6RDP - chains S and V of the 20 polymer chains in the assembly; structure by electron microscopy, 2.80 A resolution.

== Chain S ==
Molecule: ATP synthase gamma chain, mitochondrial
Organism: Polytomella sp. Pringsheim 198.80
UniProt: Q4LDE7 (Q4LDE7_9CHLO); residues 1-317 here = UniProt positions 1-317
Amino-acid sequence (317 residues; row label = number of the first residue in the row):
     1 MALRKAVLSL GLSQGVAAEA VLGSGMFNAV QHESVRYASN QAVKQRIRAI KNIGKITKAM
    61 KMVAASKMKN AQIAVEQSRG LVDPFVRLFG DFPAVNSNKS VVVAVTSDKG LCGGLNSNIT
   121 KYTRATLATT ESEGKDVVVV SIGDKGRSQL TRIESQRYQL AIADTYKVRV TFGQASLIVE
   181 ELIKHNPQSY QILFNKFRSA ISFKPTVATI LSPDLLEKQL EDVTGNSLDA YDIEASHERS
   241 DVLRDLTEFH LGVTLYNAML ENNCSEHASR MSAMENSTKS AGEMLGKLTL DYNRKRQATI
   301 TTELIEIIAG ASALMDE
Disordered / not traced: 1-38, 316-317

== Chain V ==
Molecule: ATP synthase subunit alpha
Organism: Polytomella sp. Pringsheim 198.80
UniProt: A0ZW40 (A0ZW40_9CHLO); numbering as in UniProt (aligned over 1-562)
Amino-acid sequence (562 residues; each row starts with the number of its first residue):
     1 MRSPAAFVAR SGLFKASLGQ SNWAQKAEQM MASVTRTFAA DAKALDELRK PKFSSKYLIQ
    61 HVSQKLIPAV KEWEKSYQPP VIHLGRVLSV GDGIARVYGL KSVQAGELVC FDSGVKGMAL
   121 NLQADHVGVV VFGNDSVIHQ GDLVYRTGQI VNVPIGPGTL GRVTDGLGQP IDGKGPLTNV
   181 RSSLVEVKAP GIIARQSVRE PLFTGVKAVD ALVPIGRGQR ELIIGDRQTG KTAVAIDAII
   241 HQKNCNEQVP KAQRVYCVYV AVGQKRSTVA QLVKLFTQTG AMRYTIMVSA TASDAAPLQF
   301 LAPYSGCAMA EYFRDTGKHG LIIYDDLSKQ SVAYRQMSLL LRRPPGREAF PGDVFYLHSR
   361 LLERAAKLSK ELGGGSLTAF PVIETQAGDV SAYIATNVIS ITDGQIFLET ELFYKGIRPA
   421 LNVGLSVSRV GSAAQFPGMK QVAGTLKLEL AQYREVAAFA QFGSDLDAAT QYVLERGARL
   481 TEMLKQKQFA PIPIERQTVA VYAATKGFLD KVRVQDIVAA EEAVISQVNP AVFKILKANG
   541 KITPALDAHL KAELRKVKLP GA
Disordered / not traced: 1-42
Differences from the reference sequence: conflict Arg-266 (Lys in A0ZW40)
Bound ions: Mg2+: Thr-232 (together with ATP)
Ligand contacts: ATP (adenosine-5'-triphosphate): Asp-226, Arg-227, Gln-228, Thr-229, Gly-230, Lys-231, Thr-232, Ala-233, Phe-413, Arg-418, Pro-419, Gln-486, Lys-487, Gln-488

== Chain S / chain V interface ==
Residue-residue contacts (16):
  Lys-55(S) / Phe-459(V)
  Ala-59(S) / Phe-459(V)  hydrophobic
  Ala-59(S) / Phe-462(V)  hydrophobic
  Met-60(S) / Phe-462(V)  hydrophobic
  Val-63(S) / Phe-462(V)  hydrophobic
  Val-63(S) / Asp-465(V)
  Ser-66(S) / Leu-466(V)  hydrogen bond (side chain-backbone)
  Ser-66(S) / Asp-467(V)
  Ile-300(S) / Arg-347(V)
  Leu-304(S) / Gly-346(V)
  Leu-304(S) / Arg-347(V)
  Ile-307(S) / Pro-345(V)  hydrophobic
  Ile-307(S) / Glu-348(V)
  Ile-308(S) / Pro-345(V)
  Leu-314(S) / Arg-342(V)  hydrogen bond (backbone-side chain)
  Met-315(S) / Arg-342(V)
Interface residues without a listed pair, chain S (13 interface residues in all): Met-62, Ala-311
Interface residues without a listed pair, chain V (11 interface residues in all): Ala-349

== Summary ==
13 residues of chain S and 11 residues of chain V are in contact, with 2 hydrogen bonds. Among the polar pairs
are Ser-66(S)/Leu-466(V) and Leu-314(S)/Arg-342(V). Ligands of chain V: ATP.
Chain S is ATP synthase gamma chain, mitochondrial and chain V is ATP synthase subunit alpha, both from
Polytomella sp. Pringsheim 198.80; the structure, Cryo-EM structure of Polytomella F-ATP synthase, Rotary
substate 1C, focussed refinement of F1 head and rotor, was determined by electron microscopy together with
6RD4, 6RD5, 6RD6, 6RD7, 6RD8, 6RD9 and 46 further entries from the same study.
